Entry 7F9W (electron microscopy, 3.20 A resolution); this record covers chains A and C of the 3 polymer chains in the assembly.

Chain A:
Protein: Interleukin-2 receptor subunit alpha
Source organism: Homo sapiens
UniProtKB: P01589 (IL2RA_HUMAN); residues 5-165 here correspond to UniProt positions 26-186 (UniProt number = residue number + 21)
Chain sequence (161 residues; row label = number of the first residue in the row):
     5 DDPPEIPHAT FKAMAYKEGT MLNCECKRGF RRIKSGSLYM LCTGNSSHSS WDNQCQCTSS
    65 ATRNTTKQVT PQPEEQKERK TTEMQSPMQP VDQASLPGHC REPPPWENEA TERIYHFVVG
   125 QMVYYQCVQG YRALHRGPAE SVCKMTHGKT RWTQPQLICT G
Disordered / not traced: 27-40, 59-99
Cystine bridges: Cys46-Cys104, Cys131-Cys163

Chain C:
Protein: Light chain of Fab
Source organism: Homo sapiens
Notes: antibody fragment or engineered binder
Chain sequence (220 residues; numbered 1 to 220; the number before each row is that of its first residue):
     1 DIQMTQSPDS LAVSLGERAT INCKSSQSVL YSSNNKNYLA WYQQKPGQPP KLLIYWASTR
    61 ESGVPDRFSG SGSGTDFTLT ISSLQAEDVA VYYCQQYYST PYTFGQGTKV EIKRTVAAPS
   121 VFIFPPSDEQ LKSGTASVVC LLNNFYPREA KVQWKVDNAL QSGNSQESVT EQDSKDSTYS
   181 LSSTLTLSKA DYEKHKVYAC EVTHQGLSSP VTKSFNRGEC
Disordered / not traced: 219-220
Cystine bridges: Cys23-Cys94, Cys140-Cys200

Chain A / chain C interface:
Contacting residue pairs (8):
  Arg140(A) - Tyr31(C)
  Arg140(A) - Tyr38(C)
  Arg140(A) - Tyr98(C)  hydrogen bond
  Gly141(A) - Asn34(C)
  Gly141(A) - Tyr38(C)
  Pro142(A) - Asn34(C)  hydrogen bond (backbone-side chain)
  Pro142(A) - Trp56(C)
  Glu144(A) - Asn34(C)
Also at the interface, not in a pair above, chain C (6 interface residues in all): Ser33
The authors on this interface:
  - epitope / paratope residues, chain A: Pro142(A)
  - epitope / paratope residues, chain C: Asn34(C), Tyr98(C)

Summary:
The interface between chain A and chain C involves 4 residues on one side and 6 on the other; the contacts
include 2 hydrogen bonds. Among the polar pairs are Arg140(A)-Tyr98(C) and Pro142(A)-Asn34(C). The paper
reports epitope/paratope residues Pro142(A) and Asn34(C) among others.
Here chain A is Interleukin-2 receptor subunit alpha and chain C is Light chain of Fab, both from Homo
sapiens. Entry 7F9W (CD25 in complex with Fab) was determined by electron microscopy.
